Entry 8BLB (electron microscopy, 3.30 A resolution); this record covers chains D and E of the 5 polymer chains in the assembly.

Chain D (and E):
Protein: 5-hydroxytryptamine receptor 3A
Organism: Homo sapiens
Notes: chain E of this document is another copy of the same molecule, construct and numbering; everything in this record applies to it too
UniProt: P46098 (5HT3A_HUMAN); residues 29-478 here = UniProt positions 29-478
Amino-acid sequence (450 residues; numbered 29 to 478; the number before each row is that of its first residue):
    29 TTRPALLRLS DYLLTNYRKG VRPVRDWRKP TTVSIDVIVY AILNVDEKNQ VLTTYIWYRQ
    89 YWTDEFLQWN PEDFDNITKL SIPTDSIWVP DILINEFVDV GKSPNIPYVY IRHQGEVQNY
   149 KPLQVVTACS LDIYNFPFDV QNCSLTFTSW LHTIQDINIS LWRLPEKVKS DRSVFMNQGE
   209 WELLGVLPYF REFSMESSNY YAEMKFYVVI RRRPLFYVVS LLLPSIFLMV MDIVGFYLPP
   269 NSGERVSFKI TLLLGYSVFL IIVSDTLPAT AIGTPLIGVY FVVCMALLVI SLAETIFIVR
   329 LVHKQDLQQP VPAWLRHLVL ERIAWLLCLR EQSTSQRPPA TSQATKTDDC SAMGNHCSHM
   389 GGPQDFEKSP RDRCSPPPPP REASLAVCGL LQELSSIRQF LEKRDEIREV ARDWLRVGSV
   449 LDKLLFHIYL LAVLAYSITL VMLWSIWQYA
Not modelled in the structure: 29-30, 242-478
UniProt features mapped onto this chain:
  - region: A414 to D450 (HA-stretch)
  - glycosylation (N-linked (GlcNAc...) asparagine): N104, N170, N186
  - mutagenesis: W178 (W178S: Abolished 5-hydroxytryptamine (serotonin) binding to the heteromeric receptor), R432 (R432Q: Little effect on conductance. Massive increase of conductance; when associated with D-436 and A-440), R436 (R436D: Increased conductance. Massive increase of conductance; when associated with Q-432 and A-440), R440 (R440A: Increased conductance. Massive increase of conductance; when associated with Q-432 and D-436)
Disulfide bonds: C157-C171
Covalent attachments: N-acetylglucosamine (NAG) linked to N104, N170, N186
Small-molecule neighbours:
  - Vortioxetine (VTX), molecule 1: I66, W85, Y86, R87, Y148, R191, V202
  - Vortioxetine (VTX), molecule 2: N123, T176, S177, W178, F221, M223, E224, Y229
From the paper describing this entry:
  - binding site for Vortioxetine: W85, Y86, R87, N123, Y148, W178, V202, M223
  - binding site for Vortioxetine: S177 (from molecular simulation)
  - mutagenesis - V202I, M223D: abolished signaling in response to Vortioxetine
  - specificity-determining residues: V202, M223
  - mutagenesis - V202I: unchanged binding to [3H]- GR65630
  - mutagenesis - R200K, M204I, M223I, S225T, Y228S: unchanged signaling in response to Vortioxetine
  - mutagenesis - V202I: unchanged binding to Vortioxetine

Chain D / chain E interface:
Residue-residue contacts - 48 pairs, chain D then chain E:
  R31(D) with R46(E)
  P32(D) with R53(E); F94(E), hydrophobic
  L34(D) with V49(E); R50(E); V52(E), hydrophobic; W55(E), hydrophobic
  L35(D) with R46(E); V49(E), hydrophobic; F94(E), hydrophobic
  S38(D) with V49(E)
  D39(D) with R46(E), salt bridge
  Y68(D) with E124(E)
  L71(D) with V126(E), hydrophobic; A156(E), hydrophobic
  Y83(D) with F125(E)
  W85(D) with W178(E)
  R87(D) with E224(E), salt bridge
  D103(D) with W55(E), hydrogen bond; R56(E), salt bridge
  N104(D) with W55(E)
  I105(D) with W55(E)
  S109(D) with G48(E); H180(E), hydrogen bond
  I110(D) with G48(E)
  P111(D) with G48(E)
  K130(D) with V126(E)
  P132(D) with F125(E)
  I134(D) with L121(E), hydrophobic; W178(E)
  Y136(D) with W116(E), hydrogen bond; V117(E), hydrogen bond (side chain-backbone); D119(E); L179(E)
  V137(D) with L179(E), hydrophobic
  Y138(D) with L179(E), hydrophobic; H180(E); T181(E); D184(E), hydrogen bond
  Y148(D) with W178(E), hydrogen bond (backbone-side chain); L179(E), hydrophobic
  K149(D) with W178(E)
  P150(D) with F125(E), hydrophobic; W178(E)
  Q152(D) with F125(E), hydrogen bond (side chain-backbone); V126(E)
  M204(D) with E124(E); A156(E)
Other interface residues (no listed pair), chain D (31 interface residues in all): P135, S201, Q206
Other interface residues (no listed pair), chain E (32 interface residues in all): N44, N77, P118, N123, D127, V128, S158, F221, M223

In short:
Chain D and chain E form an interface of 31 and 32 residues respectively; the contacts include 7 hydrogen
bonds and 3 salt bridges. Among the polar pairs are D39(D)-R46(E), R87(D)-E224(E) and D103(D)-R56(E). From the
paper: a binding site for Vortioxetine at W85(D), Y86(D) and R87(D) among others; V202I and M223D of chain D
abolish signaling in response to Vortioxetine; 7 substitutions were tested in all.
Both chains are 5-hydroxytryptamine receptor 3A (Homo sapiens). Entry 8BLB (Human serotonin 5-HT3A receptor in
complex with vortioxetine (nanodiscs, ECD, active/distorted conformation)) was determined by electron
microscopy (same publication as 8BL8, 8BLA, 8AW2 and 8AXD).
